4ZU7 - chains A and B; structure by X-ray diffraction, 2.30 A resolution.

[Chain A (and B)]
Molecule: QdtA
Organism: Thermoanaerobacterium thermosaccharolyticum
Notes: chain B of this document is another copy of the same molecule, construct and numbering; everything in this record applies to it too
Reference sequence: Q6TFC5 (Q6TFC5_THETR); residues 1-136 here = UniProt positions 1-136
Sequence (144 residues; row label = number of the first residue in the row):
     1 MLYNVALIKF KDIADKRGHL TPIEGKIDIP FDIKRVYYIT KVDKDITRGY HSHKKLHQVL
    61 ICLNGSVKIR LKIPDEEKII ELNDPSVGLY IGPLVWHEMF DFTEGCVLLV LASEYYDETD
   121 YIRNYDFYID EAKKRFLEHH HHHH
Unresolved in the structure: 138-144 (chain B: 139-144)
Differences from the reference sequence: engineered mutation R17 (Tyr in Q6TFC5), H97 (Arg in Q6TFC5); expression tag (137-144)
Residues lining bound ligands:
  - thymidine-5'-diphosphate (TYD), molecule 1: K11, I13, R17, L20, P22
  - thymidine-5'-diphosphate (TYD), molecule 2: R35, Y37, I39, R48, G49, H51, M99, Y116, Y121, R123
Reported in the primary citation:
  - catalytic residues: Y37, H51, H53 (citing earlier work)
  - mutagenesis - Y37F: decreased catalytic activity

[Chain A / chain B interface]
Pairs across the interface (75):
  F10(A) with Y38(B)
  K16(A) with I46(B)
  R17(A) with V42(B); I46(B); R48(B), hydrogen bond (backbone-side chain)
  G18(A) with T40(B); K41(B); R48(B)
  H19(A) with Y38(B); I39(B); T40(B), hydrogen bond (backbone-backbone); K41(B)
  L20(A) with Y38(B); I39(B), hydrophobic; R48(B)
  T21(A) with Y37(B); Y38(B), hydrogen bond (backbone-backbone)
  P22(A) with V36(B); Y37(B), hydrophobic
  I23(A) with R35(B); V36(B), hydrogen bond (backbone-backbone); Y38(B)
  E24(A) with K34(B); R35(B); Y115(B); Y116(B), hydrogen bond (side chain-backbone)
  G25(A) with K34(B), hydrogen bond (backbone-backbone); Y115(B), hydrogen bond (backbone-side chain)
  K26(A) with Y115(B)
  I27(A) with Y115(B)
  I33(A) with I33(B)
  K34(A) with E24(B); G25(B), hydrogen bond (backbone-backbone)
  R35(A) with I23(B); E24(B)
  V36(A) with P22(B); I23(B), hydrogen bond (backbone-backbone)
  Y37(A) with L20(B), hydrophobic; T21(B); P22(B), hydrophobic
  Y38(A) with F10(B); H19(B); L20(B); T21(B), hydrogen bond (backbone-backbone); I23(B); I61(B); L63(B), hydrophobic; P85(B), hydrogen bond (side chain-backbone)
  I39(A) with H19(B); L20(B), hydrophobic
  T40(A) with G18(B); H19(B), hydrogen bond (backbone-backbone); L63(B)
  K41(A) with G18(B)
  V42(A) with R17(B)
  I46(A) with K16(B)
  R48(A) with R17(B), hydrogen bond (side chain-backbone); G18(B); L20(B)
  I61(A) with Y38(B)
  L63(A) with Y38(B), hydrophobic; T40(B); V107(B), hydrophobic
  N64(A) with N64(B), hydrogen bond; G105(B); V107(B)
  P85(A) with Y38(B), hydrogen bond (backbone-side chain)
  G105(A) with N64(B)
  V107(A) with L63(B), hydrophobic; N64(B)
  Y115(A) with E24(B); G25(B), hydrogen bond (side chain-backbone); K26(B); I27(B), hydrophobic
  Y116(A) with E24(B), hydrogen bond (backbone-side chain)
Interface residues without a listed pair, chain A (36 interface residues in all): G49, L109, L111
Interface residues without a listed pair, chain B (39 interface residues in all): D15, D32, D43, T47, L109, L111

[Summary]
36 residues of chain A and 39 residues of chain B are in contact, with 17 hydrogen bonds. Polar contacts
include R17(A)-R48(B), E24(A)-Y116(B) and G25(A)-Y115(B). Ligands of chain A: thymidine-5'-diphosphate. From
the paper: catalytic residues Y37(A), H51(A) and H53(A); Y37F of chain A reduces catalytic activity.
Chain A and chain B are both QdtA (Thermoanaerobacterium thermosaccharolyticum); the structure, X-ray
structure if the QdtA 3,4-ketoisomerase from Thermoanaerobacterium thermosaccharolyticum, double mutant
Y17R/R97H, in complex with TDP, was determined by X-ray diffraction together with 4ZU5 and 4ZU4 from the same
study.
